1W78 - chain A; structure by X-ray diffraction, 1.82 A resolution.

== Chain A ==
Protein: Folc bifunctional protein
Source organism: Escherichia coli
Notes: EC 6.3.2.12
Reference sequence: P08192 (FOLC_ECOLI); residue numbers follow UniProt; this construct covers 1-422
Sequence (422 residues; each row starts with the number of its first residue):
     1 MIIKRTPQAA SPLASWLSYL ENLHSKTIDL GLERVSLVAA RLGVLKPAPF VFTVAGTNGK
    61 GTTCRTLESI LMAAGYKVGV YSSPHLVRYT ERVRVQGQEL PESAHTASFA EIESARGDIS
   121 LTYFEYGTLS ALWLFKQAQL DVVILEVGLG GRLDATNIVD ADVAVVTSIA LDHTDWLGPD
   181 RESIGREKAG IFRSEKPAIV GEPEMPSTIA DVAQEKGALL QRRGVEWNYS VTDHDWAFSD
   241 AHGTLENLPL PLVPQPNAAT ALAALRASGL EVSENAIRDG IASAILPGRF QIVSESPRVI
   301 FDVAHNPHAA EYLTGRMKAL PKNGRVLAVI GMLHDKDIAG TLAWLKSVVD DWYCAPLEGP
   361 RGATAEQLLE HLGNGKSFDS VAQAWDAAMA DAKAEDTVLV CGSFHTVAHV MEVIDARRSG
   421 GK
Unresolved in the structure: 1-5, 420-422
Modified / non-standard residues: Lys-188 (lysine nz-carboxylic acid; KCX)
Swiss-Prot annotation at these positions:
  - binding site (7,8-dihydropteroate): Asp-29 to Gly-31, Thr-122 to Glu-125, Leu-153 to Ala-155
  - binding site (ATP): Gly-59 to Thr-62, Asn-257, Arg-289, Asp-302
  - binding site (Mg(2+)): Ser-83, Glu-146, His-173
  - modified residue: Lys-188 (N6-carboxylysine)
  - mutagenesis: Thr-122 (T122H/W: Causes large decrease in affinity for both THF and DHP), Asp-154 (D154A: Severely impairs activity with THF as substrate, even more so than with DHP ...), Ala-155 (A155H: Causes large decrease in affinity for both THF and DHP)
Bound ions: Mg2+ site 1: Ser-83, Glu-146 (together with ADP, phosphorylated dihydropteroate); Mg2+ site 2: His-173 (together with phosphorylated dihydropteroate)
Ligand contacts:
  - ADP (adenosine-5'-diphosphate): Thr-57, Asn-58, Gly-59, Lys-60, Gly-61, Thr-62, Ser-83, Glu-146, Ser-168, Pro-254, Pro-256, Asn-257, Leu-286, Gly-288, Arg-289, Phe-290, Asp-302, Val-303, Ala-304, His-308, Ala-309, Tyr-312
  - phosphorylated dihydropteroate (PD8): Thr-27, Ile-28, Asp-29, Leu-30, Gly-31, Thr-57, Lys-60, Ser-83, Pro-84, Thr-122, Phe-124, Glu-125, Glu-146, Gly-148, Leu-149, Leu-153, Asp-154, Ala-155, His-173, His-305, Phe-404

== Summary ==
Bound to chain A: phosphorylated dihydropteroate and ADP. Ser-83 and Glu-146 coordinate Mg2+ site 1. UniProt
lists 10 residues binding 7,8-dihydropteroate, 7 ATP-binding residues, 3 Mg2+-binding residues and 3
mutagenesis sites.
Chain A is Folc bifunctional protein (Escherichia coli); the structure, E.coli FolC in complex with DHPP and
ADP, was determined by X-ray diffraction together with 1W7K from the same study.
